Entry 2A2Z (X-ray diffraction, 3.02 A resolution); this record covers chains A and B.

# Chain A (and B)
Molecule: Deoxycytidine kinase
From: Homo sapiens
Notes: EC 2.7.1.74; engineered mutation(s): residues 65-79 deletion; chain B of this document is another copy of the same molecule, construct and numbering; everything in this record applies to it too
Reference sequence: P27707 (DCK_HUMAN); aligned to UniProt positions 1-242 over residues 4-260 (the alignment contains insertions or deletions, so no single offset holds)
Amino-acid sequence (248 residues; numbered -2 to 260; 15 numbers in that range are skipped by the numbering (no residue carries them; nothing is unmodelled there); the number before each row is that of its first residue; numbers below 1 keep their minus sign (Gly-2 is residue -2)):
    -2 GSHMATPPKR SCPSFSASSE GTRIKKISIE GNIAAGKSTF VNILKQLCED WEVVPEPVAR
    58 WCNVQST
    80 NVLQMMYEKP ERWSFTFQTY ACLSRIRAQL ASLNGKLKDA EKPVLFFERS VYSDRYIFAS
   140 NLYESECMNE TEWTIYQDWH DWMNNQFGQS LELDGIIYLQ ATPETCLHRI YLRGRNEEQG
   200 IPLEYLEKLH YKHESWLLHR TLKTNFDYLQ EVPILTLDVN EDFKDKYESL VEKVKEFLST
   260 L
Not modelled in the structure: -2 to 19, 116-119 (chain B: -2 to 19, 115-119)
Construct notes: cloning artifact (-2 to 0)
Ion coordination: Mg2+: Ser35, Glu127 (together with UDP); Ca2+ site 1: Asn60 (shared with 1 residue of chain C); Ca2+ site 2: Glu230 (shared with 1 residue of chain C)
Ligand contacts:
  - 2'-deoxycytidine (DCZ): Ile30, Glu53, Trp58, Leu82, Met85, Tyr86, Phe96, Gln97, Arg104, Arg128, Asp133, Phe137, Arg194, Glu197, Tyr204
  - UDP (uridine-5'-diphosphate): Asn29, Ile30, Ala31, Ala32, Gly33, Lys34, Ser35, Thr36, Glu127, Arg188, Leu191, Arg192, Glu240, Asp241, Phe242, Lys243
Curated features (UniProtKB/Swiss-Prot):
  - active site: Glu145 (Proton acceptor)

# Chain A / chain B interface
Pairs across the interface (38):
  Arg57(A) - Asp157(B)  salt bridge
  Val61(A) - Thr153(B)
  Val61(A) - Ile154(B)  hydrophobic
  Gln62(A) - Glu149(B)
  Gln62(A) - Thr153(B)
  Thr64(A) - Glu149(B)
  Thr64(A) - Thr150(B)  hydrogen bond
  Met84(A) - Thr150(B)
  Glu90(A) - Arg91(B)  hydrogen bond (backbone-side chain)
  Arg91(A) - Glu90(B)  hydrogen bond (side chain-backbone)
  Arg91(A) - Arg91(B)
  Arg91(A) - Glu151(B)  salt bridge
  Trp92(A) - Asn148(B)
  Trp92(A) - Glu151(B)
  Phe94(A) - Thr95(B)
  Thr95(A) - Phe94(B)
  Tyr99(A) - Ile154(B)  hydrophobic
  Tyr99(A) - Asp157(B)
  Leu102(A) - Trp158(B)
  Leu102(A) - Trp161(B)  hydrophobic
  Arg106(A) - Asp157(B)  salt bridge
  Arg106(A) - Trp161(B)
  Asn148(A) - Trp92(B)
  Glu149(A) - Gln62(B)
  Thr150(A) - Thr64(B)  hydrogen bond
  Thr150(A) - Met84(B)
  Glu151(A) - Arg91(B)  salt bridge
  Glu151(A) - Trp92(B)
  Thr153(A) - Val61(B)
  Thr153(A) - Gln62(B)
  Ile154(A) - Val61(B)  hydrophobic
  Ile154(A) - Tyr99(B)  hydrophobic
  Asp157(A) - Arg106(B)  salt bridge
  Trp158(A) - Leu102(B)
  Trp161(A) - Leu102(B)  hydrophobic
  Trp161(A) - Arg106(B)
  Trp161(A) - Met162(B)  hydrophobic
  Met162(A) - Met162(B)  hydrophobic
Other interface residues (no listed pair), chain A (24 interface residues in all): Val81
Other interface residues (no listed pair), chain B (24 interface residues in all): Val81, Leu109

# Summary
The chain A/chain B interface involves 24 residues from each chain; the contacts include 4 hydrogen bonds and
5 salt bridges. Polar pairs include Arg57(A)-Asp157(B), Arg91(A)-Glu151(B) and Arg106(A)-Asp157(B). Bound to
chain A: 2'-deoxycytidine and UDP. UniProt lists active-site residue Glu145(A) on chain A.
Both chains are Deoxycytidine kinase (Homo sapiens). Entry 2A2Z (Crystal Structure of human deoxycytidine
kinase in complex with deoxycytidine and uridine diphosphate) was determined by X-ray diffraction together
with 2A30 from the same study.
